PDB entry 7M09 | X-ray diffraction, 1.65 A resolution | chains A and P of the 5 polymer chains in the assembly

[Chain A]
Name: DNA polymerase lambda
From: Homo sapiens
Notes: EC 2.7.7.7, 4.2.99.-
UniProt: Q9UGP5 (DPOLL_HUMAN); residue numbers follow UniProt; this construct covers 234-575
Chain sequence (346 residues; row label = number of the first residue in the row):
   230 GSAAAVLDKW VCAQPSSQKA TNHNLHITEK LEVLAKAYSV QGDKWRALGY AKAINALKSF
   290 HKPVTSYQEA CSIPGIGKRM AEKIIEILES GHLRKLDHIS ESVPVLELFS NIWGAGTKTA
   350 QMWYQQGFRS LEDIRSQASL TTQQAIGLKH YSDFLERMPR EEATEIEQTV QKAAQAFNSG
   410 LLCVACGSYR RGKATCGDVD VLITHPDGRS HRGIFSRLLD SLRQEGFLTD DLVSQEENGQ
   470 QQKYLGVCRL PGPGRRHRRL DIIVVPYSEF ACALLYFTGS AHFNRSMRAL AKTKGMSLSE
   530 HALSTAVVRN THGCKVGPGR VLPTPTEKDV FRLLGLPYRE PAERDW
Not modelled in the structure: 230-235, 538-546
Sequence notes: expression tag (230-233)
Ion coordination: Na+ site 1: Cys300, Ile302, Ile305 (shared with 1 residue of chain D); Na+ site 2: Ser339, Ile341, Ala344 (shared with DG5(P) of chain P); Ca2+: Asp427, Asp429, Asp490 (together with DUP) (shared with DC6(P) of chain P); Mg2+ site 1: Asp427, Asp429, Asp490 (together with DUP) (shared with DC6(P) of chain P); Mg2+ site 2: Asp427, Asp429 (together with DUP)
Residues lining bound ligands:
  - : Asp427, Asp429, Asp490
  - DUP (2'-deoxyuridine 5'-alpha,beta-imido-triphosphate): Arg386, Gly416, Ser417, Arg420, Cys425, Gly426, Asp427, Asp429, Asp490, Tyr505, Phe506, Thr507, Gly508, Ser509, Ala510, Asn513
Reported in the primary citation:
  - binding site for the 5-nt DNA strand: Arg514, Arg517, Lys521
  - binding site for the 6-nt DNA strand: Gln471, Lys472, Arg517, Leu527, His530
  - contacts within the chain: Arg517-Glu529 (water-mediated contact)
  - conformationally variable residues (side-chain flip): Lys472, Glu529
  - mutagenesis - R538A, H541A, K544A: decreased catalytic activity on blunt-end DSB
  - mutagenesis - H541A/K544A: decreased catalytic activity on blunt end
  - mutagenesis - K544A: unchanged catalytic activity on complementary DSB

[Chain P]
Molecule: 6-nt DNA strand
Sequence (6 nucleotides; numbered 1 to 6; the number before each row is that of its first residue):
     1 CAGTGC
Ion coordination: Na+: DG5 (shared with Ser339(A), Ile341(A), Ala344(A) of chain A); Ca2+: DC6 (together with DUP) (shared with Asp427(A), Asp429(A), Asp490(A) of chain A); Mg2+: DC6 (together with DUP) (shared with Asp427(A), Asp429(A), Asp490(A) of chain A)

[Interface between chain A and chain P]
Pairs across the interface (20):
  Ile341(A) - DG5(P)  phosphate contact
  Trp342(A) - DG5(P)  hydrogen bond to the phosphate
  Trp342(A) - DC6(P)  hydrogen bond to the phosphate
  Gly343(A) - DT4(P)  phosphate contact
  Gly343(A) - DG5(P)  hydrogen bond to the phosphate
  Ala344(A) - DT4(P)  phosphate contact
  Ala344(A) - DG5(P)  hydrogen bond to the phosphate
  Gly345(A) - DT4(P)  hydrogen bond to the phosphate
  Gly345(A) - DG5(P)  phosphate contact
  Thr346(A) - DT4(P)  hydrogen bond to the phosphate
  Lys347(A) - DG3(P)  phosphate contact
  Lys347(A) - DT4(P)  hydrogen bond to the phosphate
  Thr348(A) - DT4(P)  hydrogen bond to the phosphate
  Asp429(A) - DC6(P)  phosphate contact
  Lys472(A) - DG5(P)  base contact
  Leu474(A) - DC6(P)  sugar contact
  Arg488(A) - DC6(P)  salt bridge to the phosphate
  Asp490(A) - DC6(P)  phosphate contact
  Tyr505(A) - DC6(P)  hydrogen bond to the base
  Phe506(A) - DC6(P)  phosphate contact
Other interface residues (no listed pair), chain A (16 interface residues in all): Asp427

[Summary]
16 residues of chain A face 4 of chain P across their interface, with 9 hydrogen bonds and 1 salt bridge.
Among the polar pairs are Tyr505(A)-DC6(P), Trp342(A)-DG5(P) and Trp342(A)-DC6(P). From the paper: a binding
site for the 6-nt DNA strand at Gln471(A), Lys472(A) and Arg517(A) among others; R538A, H541A and K544A of
chain A reduce catalytic activity on blunt-end DSB.
Chain A is DNA polymerase lambda (Homo sapiens) and chain P is a 6-nt DNA strand; the structure, Pre-catalytic
quaternary complex of DNA Polymerase Lambda with blunt-ended DSB substrate and incoming dUMPNPP, was
determined by X-ray diffraction, deposited together with 7M07, 7M0A, 7M0B, 7M0D and 7M0E.
